3F88 - chain A; structure by X-ray diffraction, 2.60 A resolution.

# Chain A
Name: Glycogen synthase kinase-3 beta
Source organism: Homo sapiens
Notes: EC 2.7.11.26; fragment: Protein kinase domain
UniProt: P49841 (GSK3B_HUMAN); residue numbers follow UniProt; this construct covers 35-383
Sequence (349 residues; row label = number of the first residue in the row):
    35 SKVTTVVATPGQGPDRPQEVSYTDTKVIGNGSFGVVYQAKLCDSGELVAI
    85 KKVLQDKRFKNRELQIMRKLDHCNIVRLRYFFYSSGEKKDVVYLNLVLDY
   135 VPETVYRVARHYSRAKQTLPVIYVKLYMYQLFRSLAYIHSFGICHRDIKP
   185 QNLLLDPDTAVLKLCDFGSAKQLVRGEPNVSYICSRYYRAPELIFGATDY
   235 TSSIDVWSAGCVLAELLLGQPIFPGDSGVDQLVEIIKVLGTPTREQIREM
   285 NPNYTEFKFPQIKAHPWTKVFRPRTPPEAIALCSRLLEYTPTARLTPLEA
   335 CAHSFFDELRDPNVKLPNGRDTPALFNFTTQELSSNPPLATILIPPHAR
Unresolved in the structure: 120-125, 288-289
Differences from the reference sequence: variant Val125 (Glu in P49841)
Modified / non-standard residues: Tyr216 (o-phosphotyrosine; PTR)
Ligand contacts:
  - 3-methylbenzonitrile (2HT): Ile62, Gly63, Phe67, Val70, Thr138, Gln185, Asn186, Leu188, Cys199, Asp200
  - 3HT (5-[1-(4-methoxyphenyl)-1H-benzimidazol-6-yl]-1,3,4-oxadiazole-2(3H)-thione): Ile62, Phe67, Val70, Ala83, Lys85, Val110, Leu132, Asp133, Tyr134, Val135, Pro136, Thr138, Arg141, Leu188, Cys199, Asp200
Swiss-Prot annotation at these positions:
  - active site: Asp181 (Proton acceptor)
  - binding site (ATP): Ile62 to Val70, Lys85
  - modified residue: Tyr216 (Phosphotyrosine)

# In short
Chain A binds compound 3HT and 3-methylbenzonitrile. Curated annotation (UniProt) lists active-site residue
Asp181 and 10 ATP-binding residues.
Chain A is Glycogen synthase kinase-3 beta (Homo sapiens); the structure, glycogen synthase Kinase 3beta
inhibitor complex, was determined by X-ray diffraction (same publication as 3F7Z).
